5DG9 - chains A and T of the 3 polymer chains in the assembly; structure by X-ray diffraction, 2.15 A resolution.

Chain A:
Protein: DNA polymerase eta
From: Homo sapiens
Notes: EC 2.7.7.7
Reference sequence: Q9Y253 (POLH_HUMAN); residue numbers follow UniProt; this construct covers 1-432
Amino-acid sequence (435 residues; numbered -2 to 432; the number before each row is that of its first residue; numbers below 1 keep their minus sign (Gly-2 is residue -2)):
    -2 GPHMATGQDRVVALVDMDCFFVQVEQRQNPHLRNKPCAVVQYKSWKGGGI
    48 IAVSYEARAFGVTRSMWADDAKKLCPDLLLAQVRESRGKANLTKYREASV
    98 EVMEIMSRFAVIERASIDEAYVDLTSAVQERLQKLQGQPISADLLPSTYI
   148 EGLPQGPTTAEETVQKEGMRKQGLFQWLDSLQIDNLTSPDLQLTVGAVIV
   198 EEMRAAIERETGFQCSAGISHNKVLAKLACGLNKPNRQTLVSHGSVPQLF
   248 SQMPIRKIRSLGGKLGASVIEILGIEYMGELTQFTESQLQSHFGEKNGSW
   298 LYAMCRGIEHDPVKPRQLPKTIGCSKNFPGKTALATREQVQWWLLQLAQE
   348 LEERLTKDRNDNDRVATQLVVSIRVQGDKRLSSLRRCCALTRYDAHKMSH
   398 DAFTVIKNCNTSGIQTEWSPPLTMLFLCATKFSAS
Disordered / not traced: 155-159
Construct notes: expression tag (-2 to 0)
Ion coordination: Mg2+ site 1: Asp13, Asp115, Glu116 (together with XG4) (shared with 1 residue of chain P); Mg2+ site 2: Asp13, Met14, Asp115 (together with XG4)
Residues lining bound ligands: XG4 (2'-deoxy-5'-O-[(R)-hydroxy{[(R)-hydroxy(phosphonooxy)phosphoryl]amino}phosphoryl]guanosine): Asp13, Met14, Asp15, Cys16, Phe17, Phe18, Gln38, Ile48, Ala49, Tyr52, Arg55, Arg61, Ile114, Asp115, Glu116, Lys231
UniProt features mapped onto this chain:
  - binding site (Mg(2+)): Asp13, Met14, Asp115, Glu116
  - binding site (Mn(2+)): Asp13, Met14, Asp115, Glu116
  - binding site (a 2'-deoxyribonucleoside 5'-triphosphate): Arg61
Reported in the primary citation:
  - binding site for the 12-nt DNA strand (chain T): Gln38
  - binding site for XG4: Gln38, Arg61

Chain T:
Molecule: 12-nt DNA strand
Sequence (12 nucleotides; numbered 1 to 12; the number before each row is that of its first residue):
     1 CATXATGACGCT
Modified residues: EDA (3-[2-deoxy-ribofuranosyl]-3H-1,3,4,5a,8-pentaaza-as-indacene-5'-monophosphate) at position 4

Interface between chain A and chain T:
Contacting residue pairs (36; chain A residue first):
  Gln38(A) - EDA_4(T)  sugar contact
  Gln38(A) - DA5(T)  sugar contact
  Tyr39(A) - EDA_4(T)  phosphate contact
  Tyr39(A) - DA5(T)  hydrogen bond to the phosphate
  Trp42(A) - DA2(T)  stacking on the base
  Ser62(A) - DT3(T)  sugar contact
  Trp64(A) - DA2(T)  phosphate contact
  Trp64(A) - DT3(T)  phosphate contact
  Lys86(A) - DT6(T)  salt bridge to the phosphate
  Leu89(A) - DA5(T)  phosphate contact
  Arg93(A) - DT6(T)  salt bridge to the phosphate
  Lys311(A) - DC9(T)  phosphate contact
  Arg313(A) - DA8(T)  salt bridge to the phosphate
  Arg313(A) - DC9(T)  salt bridge to the phosphate
  Pro316(A) - DA8(T)  phosphate contact
  Lys317(A) - DA8(T)  hydrogen bond to the phosphate
  Lys317(A) - DC9(T)  salt bridge to the phosphate
  Thr318(A) - DG7(T)  sugar contact
  Thr318(A) - DA8(T)  hydrogen bond to the phosphate
  Ile319(A) - DG7(T)  phosphate contact
  Gly320(A) - DT6(T)  sugar contact
  Gly320(A) - DG7(T)  hydrogen bond to the phosphate
  Cys321(A) - DT6(T)  phosphate contact
  Ser322(A) - DA5(T)  sugar contact
  Ser322(A) - DT6(T)  hydrogen bond to the phosphate
  Lys323(A) - DA5(T)  phosphate contact
  Asn324(A) - EDA_4(T)  phosphate contact
  Asn324(A) - DA5(T)  hydrogen bond to the phosphate
  Pro326(A) - DC1(T)  phosphate contact
  Pro326(A) - DA2(T)  sugar contact
  Gly327(A) - DC1(T)  phosphate contact
  Gly327(A) - DA2(T)  hydrogen bond to the phosphate
  Thr329(A) - DA2(T)  base contact
  Arg351(A) - DT6(T)  salt bridge to the phosphate
  Arg351(A) - DG7(T)  salt bridge to the phosphate
  Leu378(A) - DT6(T)  base contact
Other interface residues (no listed pair), chain A (28 interface residues in all): Ala87, Arg111, Glu347, Phe423

Overview:
28 residues of chain A and 9 residues of chain T are in contact, with 7 hydrogen bonds, 7 salt bridges and 1
aromatic stacking contact. Polar contacts include Tyr39(A)-DA5(T), Lys317(A)-DA8(T) and Thr318(A)-DA8(T). From
the paper: a binding site for XG4 at Gln38(A) and Arg61(A); a binding site for the 12-nt DNA strand (chain T)
at Gln38(A).
Chain A is DNA polymerase eta (Homo sapiens) and chain T is a 12-nt DNA strand; the structure, CRYSTAL
STRUCTURE OF HUMAN DNA POLYMERASE ETA INSERTING dGMPNPP ACROSS A DNA TEMPLATE CONTAINING
1,N6-ETHENODEOXYADENOSINE LESION, was determined by X-ray diffraction (same publication as 5DG7, 5DG8, 5DGA
and 5DGB).
